PDB entry 3ZR6 | X-ray diffraction, 2.44 A resolution | chain A

== Chain A ==
Protein: Galactocerebrosidase
From: Mus musculus
Notes: EC 3.2.1.46
UniProt: P54818 (GALC_MOUSE); residues 24-668 here correspond to UniProt positions 40-684 (UniProt number = residue number + 16)
Sequence (656 residues; row label = number of the first residue in the row):
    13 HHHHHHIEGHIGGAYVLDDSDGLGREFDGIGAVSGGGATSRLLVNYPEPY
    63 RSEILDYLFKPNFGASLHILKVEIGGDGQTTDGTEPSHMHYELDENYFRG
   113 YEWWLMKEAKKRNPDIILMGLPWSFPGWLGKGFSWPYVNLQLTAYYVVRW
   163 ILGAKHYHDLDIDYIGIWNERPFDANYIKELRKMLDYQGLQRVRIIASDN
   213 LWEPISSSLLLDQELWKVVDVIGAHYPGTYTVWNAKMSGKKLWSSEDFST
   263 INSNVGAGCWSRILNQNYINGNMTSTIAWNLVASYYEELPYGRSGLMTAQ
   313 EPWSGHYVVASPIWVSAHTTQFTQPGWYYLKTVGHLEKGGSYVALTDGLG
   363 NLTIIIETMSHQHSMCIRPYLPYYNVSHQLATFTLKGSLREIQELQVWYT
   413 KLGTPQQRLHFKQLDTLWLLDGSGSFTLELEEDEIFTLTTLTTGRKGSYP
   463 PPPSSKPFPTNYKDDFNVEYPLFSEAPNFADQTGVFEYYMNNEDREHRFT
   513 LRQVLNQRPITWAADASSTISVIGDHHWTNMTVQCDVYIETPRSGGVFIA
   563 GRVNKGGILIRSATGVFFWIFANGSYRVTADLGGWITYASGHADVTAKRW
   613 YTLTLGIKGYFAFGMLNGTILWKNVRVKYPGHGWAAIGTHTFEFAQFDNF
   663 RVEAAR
Not modelled in the structure: 13-24, 416-418
Construct notes: expression tag (13-23)
Disulfide bonds: Cys-271/Cys-378
Glycans and other covalent adducts: N-acetylglucosamine (NAG) linked to Asn-284, Asn-363, Asn-387, Asn-542
Ion coordination: Ca2+: Asp-477, Asn-479, Phe-511, Asp-660
Ligand contacts: beta-D-galactopyranose (GAL): Gly-48, Thr-92, Thr-93, Trp-135, Asn-181, Glu-182, His-237, Tyr-238, Glu-258, Ser-261, Trp-291, Tyr-303, Arg-380, Trp-524
Swiss-Prot annotation at these positions:
  - active site: Glu-182 (Proton donor/acceptor), Glu-258 (Nucleophile)
  - binding site (substrate): Thr-93, Trp-135, Asn-181, Arg-380
  - glycosylation (N-linked (GlcNAc...) asparagine): Asn-284, Asn-363, Asn-387, Asn-542, Asn-585, Asn-629
From the paper describing this entry:
  - catalytic residues: Glu-182, Glu-258
  - binding site for beta-D-galactopyranose: Thr-93, Glu-182, Glu-258, Arg-380
  - specificity-determining residues: Thr-93, Trp-291
  - contacts within the chain: Gly-47/Trp-291 (hydrogen bond)
  - conformationally variable residues (side-chain flip): Arg-380
  - disease-associated variants - P302R, R380L, R380W (citing earlier work)
  - disease-associated variants - E114K, S257F, L364R, W410G: decreased stability (proposed by the authors, not directly observed)
  - disease-associated variants - E215K: decreased catalytic activity (citing earlier work)

== Overview ==
Bound to chain A: beta-D-galactopyranose. Covalently linked N-acetylglucosamine: at Asn-284, Asn-363, Asn-387
and Asn-542. Curated annotation (UniProt) lists active-site residues Glu-182 and Glu-258 and 4
substrate-binding residues. The paper reports catalytic residues Glu-182 and Glu-258; E114K, S257F and L364R,
among others, reduce stability; 5 substitutions were tested in all.
Chain A is Galactocerebrosidase (Mus musculus); the structure, Structure of galactocerebrosidase from mouse in
complex with galactose, was determined by X-ray diffraction, deposited together with 3ZR5.
